Entry 2YNM (X-ray diffraction, 2.10 A resolution); this record covers chains B and C of the 4 polymer chains in the assembly.

Chain B:
Protein: Light-independent protochlorophyllide reductase iron-sulfur ATP-binding protein
From: Prochlorococcus marinus
Notes: EC 1.3.7.7, 1.18.-.-
UniProt: Q7VD39 (CHLL_PROMA); residues 1-296 here = UniProt positions 1-296
Amino-acid sequence (301 residues; numbered -4 to 296; the number before each row is that of its first residue; numbers below 1 keep their minus sign (Gly-4 is residue -4)):
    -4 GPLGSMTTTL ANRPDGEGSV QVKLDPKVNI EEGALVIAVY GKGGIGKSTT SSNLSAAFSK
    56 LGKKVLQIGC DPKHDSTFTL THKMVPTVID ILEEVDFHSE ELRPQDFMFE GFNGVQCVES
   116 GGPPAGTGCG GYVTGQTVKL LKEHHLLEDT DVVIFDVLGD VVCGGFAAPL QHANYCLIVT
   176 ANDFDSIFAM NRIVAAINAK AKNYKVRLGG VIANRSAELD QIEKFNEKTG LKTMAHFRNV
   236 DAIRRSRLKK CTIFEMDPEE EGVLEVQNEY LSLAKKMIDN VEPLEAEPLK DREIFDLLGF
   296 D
Unresolved in the structure: -4 to 27, 296
Construct notes: expression tag (-4 to 0)
Bound ions: Mg2+: Ser43 (together with ADP, aluminium fluoride); 4Fe-4S cluster Fe: Cys124, Cys158 (shared with 2 residues of chain A)
Small-molecule neighbours:
  - ADP (adenosine-5'-diphosphate), molecule 1: Lys37, Asp178, Phe179, Asp180
  - ADP, molecule 2: Lys37, Gly38, Gly39, Ile40, Gly41, Lys42, Ser43, Thr44, Asn209, Arg210, Phe232, Arg233, Asn234, Val235, Ile238, Arg239, Arg242
  - aluminium fluoride (AF3): Lys37, Gly38, Gly39, Lys42, Ser43, Asp66, Lys68, Val152, Leu153, Gly154
  - 4Fe-4S cluster (SF4): Cys124, Gly125, Gly126, Val157, Cys158, Phe161
Curated features (UniProtKB/Swiss-Prot):
  - binding site (ATP): Gly39 to Thr44, Lys68, Asn209, Arg210
  - binding site (Mg(2+)): Ser43
  - binding site ([4Fe-4S] cluster): Cys124, Cys158
What the authors report for this chain:
  - binding site for aluminium fluoride: Lys37, Asp155

Chain C:
Protein: Light-independent protochlorophyllide reductase subunit N
From: Prochlorococcus marinus
Notes: EC 1.3.7.7, 1.18.-.-
UniProt: Q7VD37 (CHLN_PROMA); numbering as in UniProt (aligned over 1-418)
Amino-acid sequence (426 residues; each row starts with the number of its first residue; numbers below 1 keep their minus sign (Gly-7 is residue -7)):
    -7 GPLGSPEFMS GSTLLKETGP REVFCGLTSI VWLHRRMPDA FFLVVGSRTC AHLIQSAAGV
    53 MIFAEPRFGT AILEERDLAG LADAHEELDR VVKSLLKRRP EIRTLFLVGS CPSEVIKIDL
   113 SRAAERLSSQ FNGQVRILNY SGSGIETTFT QGEDGALKAL VPLMPSSQEE QLLLAGTLAN
   173 PVEDRLKTIF NRLGIQKVES FPPRESTKLP AIGPGTKVLL AQPYLTDTAR ELKDRGAEIL
   233 QAPFPLGVEG SQLWIEAAAN AFKIKKTLVD ATLEPLITRA HKALKPYVEQ LSGKKLFLLP
   293 ESQLEIPLAR FLSNECGMKL IEVGVPYLNR EMMGPELDLL PQNTRIVEGQ HVEKQLDRVR
   353 EHHPDLVVCG MGLANPLEAE GISTKWSIEM VFSPIHGIDQ ASDLAELFAR PLHRQNLLNK
   413 KTLEAV
Unresolved in the structure: -7 to -6, 412-418
Construct notes: expression tag (-7 to 0)
Bound ions: 4Fe-4S cluster Fe: Cys17, Cys42, Cys103 (shared with 1 residue of chain D)
Small-molecule neighbours:
  - Protochlorophyllide (PMR): Phe16, Thr20, Val23, Trp24, Leu45, Ser48, Ala49, Val52, Phe141, Met363, Trp378, Ile380, Phe384
  - 4Fe-4S cluster (SF4): Cys17, Leu19, Thr41, Cys42, Leu45, Ser102, Cys103, Pro104, Gly134, Ser135, Gly136
Curated features (UniProtKB/Swiss-Prot):
  - binding site ([4Fe-4S] cluster): Cys17, Cys42, Cys103

How chain B and chain C interact:
Residue-residue contacts - 23 pairs, chain B then chain C:
  Asp91(B) - Lys8(C)  salt bridge
  His93(B) - Tyr319(C)
  His93(B) - Leu320(C)
  His93(B) - Glu340(C)  salt bridge
  Ser94(B) - Tyr319(C)
  Glu95(B) - Tyr319(C)  hydrogen bond
  Glu95(B) - Leu320(C)
  Glu95(B) - Asn321(C)
  Cys124(B) - Val107(C)  hydrophobic
  Tyr127(B) - Glu106(C)
  Tyr127(B) - Val107(C)
  Tyr127(B) - Lys109(C)
  Tyr127(B) - Glu138(C)  hydrogen bond
  Gly130(B) - Lys109(C)
  Gln131(B) - Lys109(C)
  Gln131(B) - Glu138(C)
  Gly159(B) - Ile108(C)
  Gly160(B) - Lys109(C)
  Gln166(B) - Asp111(C)
  Asn198(B) - Arg114(C)  hydrogen bond
  Asn198(B) - Arg118(C)  hydrogen bond
  Tyr199(B) - Asp111(C)  hydrogen bond
  Tyr199(B) - Arg114(C)
Also at the interface, not in a pair above, chain B (16 interface residues in all): Glu96, Gly126, Glu138
Also at the interface, not in a pair above, chain C (18 interface residues in all): Ile137, Lys150, Thr218, Asp219, Arg322
Interface features reported in the paper:
  - interface residues, chain C: Thr218(C), Tyr319(C)

Summary:
16 residues of chain B and 18 residues of chain C are in contact; the contacts include 5 hydrogen bonds and 2
salt bridges. Polar contacts include Asp91(B)-Lys8(C), His93(B)-Glu340(C) and Glu95(B)-Tyr319(C). From the
paper: a binding site for aluminium fluoride at Lys37(B) and Asp155(B); interface residues Thr218(C) and
Tyr319(C).
Chain B is Light-independent protochlorophyllide reductase iron-sulfur ATP-binding protein and chain C is
Light-independent protochlorophyllide reductase subunit N, both from Prochlorococcus marinus; the structure,
Structure of the ADPxAlF3-Stabilized Transition State of the Nitrogenase-like Dark-Operative
Protochlorophyllide Oxidoreductase Complex from Prochlorococcus marinus ..., was determined by X-ray
diffraction.
